7PA6 - chains KKK and EEE of the 10 polymer chains in the assembly; structure by X-ray diffraction, 1.90 A resolution.

[Chain KKK]
Name: scFv 27C11 antibody heavy chain
Source organism: Homo sapiens
Notes: antibody fragment or engineered binder
Chain sequence (253 residues; numbered 0 to 252; the number before each row is that of its first residue; numbering starts at 0):
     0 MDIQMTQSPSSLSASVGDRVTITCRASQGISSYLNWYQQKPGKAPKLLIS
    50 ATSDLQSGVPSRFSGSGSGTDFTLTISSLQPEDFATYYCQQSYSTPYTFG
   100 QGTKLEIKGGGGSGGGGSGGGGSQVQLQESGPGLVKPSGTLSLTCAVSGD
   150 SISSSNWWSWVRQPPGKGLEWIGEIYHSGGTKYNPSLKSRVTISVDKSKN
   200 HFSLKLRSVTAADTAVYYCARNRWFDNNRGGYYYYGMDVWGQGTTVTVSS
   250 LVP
Disordered / not traced: 108-122
Disulfide bonds: Cys-144/Cys-218

[Chain EEE]
Name: Major capsid protein VP1
Source organism: JC polyomavirus
UniProtKB: P03089 (VP1_POVJC); residues 22-289 here correspond to UniProt positions 23-290 (UniProt number = residue number + 1)
Chain sequence (272 residues; row label = number of the first residue in the row):
    18 GSHMGGVEVLEVKTGVDSITEVECFLTPEMGDPDEHLRGFSKSISISDTF
    68 ESDSPNRDMLPCYSVARIPLPNLNEDLTCGNILMWEAVTLKTEVIGVTSL
   118 MNVHSNGQATHDNGAGKPVQGTSFHFFSVGGEALELQGVLFNYRTKYPDG
   168 TIFPKNATVQSQVMNTEHKAYLDKNKAYPVECWVPDPTRNENTRYFGTLT
   218 GGENVPPVLHITNTATTVLLDEFGVGPLCKGDNLYLSAVDVCGMFTNRSG
   268 SQQWRGLSRYFKVQLRKRRVKN
Disordered / not traced: 18-23, 93-97
Construct notes: expression tag (18-21)

[Chain KKK / chain EEE interface]
Contacting residue pairs - 13 pairs, chain KKK then chain EEE:
  Met-0(KKK) with Arg-265(EEE)
  Ser-30(KKK) with Asp-129(EEE), hydrogen bond
  Tyr-32(KKK) with Asn-130(EEE)
  Tyr-92(KKK) with Arg-265(EEE), hydrogen bond (backbone-side chain)
  Arg-228(KKK) with Asn-130(EEE)
  Gly-229(KKK) with Asn-130(EEE), hydrogen bond (backbone-side chain)
  Gly-230(KKK) with Asn-130(EEE), hydrogen bond (backbone-backbone); Gly-131(EEE), hydrogen bond (backbone-backbone)
  Tyr-231(KKK) with Gly-124(EEE); Gln-125(EEE); Ala-126(EEE), hydrogen bond (side chain-backbone); Arg-265(EEE)
  Tyr-233(KKK) with Asn-130(EEE), hydrogen bond

[Overview]
9 residues of chain KKK and 7 residues of chain EEE are in contact; the contacts include 7 hydrogen bonds.
Polar contacts include Ser-30(KKK)/Asp-129(EEE), Tyr-92(KKK)/Arg-265(EEE) and Gly-229(KKK)/Asn-130(EEE).
Chain KKK is scFv 27C11 antibody heavy chain (Homo sapiens) and chain EEE is Major capsid protein VP1 (JC
polyomavirus); the structure, JC polyomavirus VP1 in complex with scFv 27C11, was determined by X-ray
diffraction.
